2CK3 - chains F and G of the 9 polymer chains in the assembly; structure by X-ray diffraction, 1.95 A resolution.

# Chain F
Protein: ATP synthase subunit beta, mitochondrial
From: Bos taurus
Notes: EC 3.6.1.34, 3.6.3.14
UniProtKB: P00829 (ATPB_BOVIN); residues -3 to 478 here correspond to UniProt positions 47-528 (UniProt number = residue number + 50)
Chain sequence (482 residues; numbered -3 to 478; the number before each row is that of its first residue; numbers below 1 keep their minus sign (Ala-3 is residue -3)):
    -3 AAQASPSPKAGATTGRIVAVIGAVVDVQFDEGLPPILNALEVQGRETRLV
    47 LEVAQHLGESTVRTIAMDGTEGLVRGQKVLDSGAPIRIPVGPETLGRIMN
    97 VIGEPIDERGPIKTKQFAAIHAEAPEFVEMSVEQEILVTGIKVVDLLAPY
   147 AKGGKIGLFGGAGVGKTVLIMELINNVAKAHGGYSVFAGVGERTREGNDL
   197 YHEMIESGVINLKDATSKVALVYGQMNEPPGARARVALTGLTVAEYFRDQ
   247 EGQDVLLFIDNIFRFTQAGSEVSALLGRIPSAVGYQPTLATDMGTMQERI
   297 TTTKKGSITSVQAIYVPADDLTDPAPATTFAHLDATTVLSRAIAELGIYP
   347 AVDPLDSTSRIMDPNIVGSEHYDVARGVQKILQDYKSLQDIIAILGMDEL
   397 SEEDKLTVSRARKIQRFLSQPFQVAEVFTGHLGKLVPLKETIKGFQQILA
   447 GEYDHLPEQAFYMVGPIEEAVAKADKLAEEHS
Not modelled in the structure: -3 to 8, 475-478
Ion coordination: Mg2+: Thr163 (together with AMP-PNP)
Residues lining bound ligands:
  - AMP-PNP (ANP; phosphoaminophosphonic acid-adenylate ester), molecule 1: Gly157, Ala158, Gly159, Val160, Gly161, Lys162, Thr163, Val164, Glu188, Arg189, Tyr311, Tyr345, Pro346, Phe418, Ala421, Phe424, Thr425
  - AMP-PNP (ANP), molecule 2: Ser355, Met358, Tyr368
Swiss-Prot annotation at these positions:
  - binding site (ADP): Gly159, Val160, Gly161, Lys162, Thr163, Val164
  - binding site (ATP): Gly159, Gly161, Lys162, Thr163, Val164, Arg189
  - binding site (phosphate): Gly159, Val160, Gly161, Lys162, Thr163
  - binding site (Mg(2+)): Thr163, Glu188
  - modified residue: Lys74 (N6-acetyllysine), Lys111 (N6-acetyllysine), Lys148 (N6-acetyllysine), Lys209 (N6-acetyllysine), Lys214 (N6-acetyllysine), Thr262 (Phosphothreonine), Ser365 (Phosphoserine), Lys376 (N6-acetyllysine), Ser383 (Phosphoserine), Lys430 (N6-acetyllysine), Lys435 (N6-acetyllysine), Lys472 (N6-acetyllysine)
  - glycosylation: Ser56 (O-linked (GlcNAc) serine)

# Chain G
Protein: ATP synthase subunit gamma, mitochondrial
From: Bos taurus
Notes: EC 3.6.1.34
UniProtKB: P05631 (ATPG_BOVIN); residues 1-272 here correspond to UniProt positions 26-297 (UniProt number = residue number + 25)
Chain sequence (272 residues; numbered 1 to 272; the number before each row is that of its first residue):
     1 ATLKDITRRLKSIKNIQKITKSMKMVAAAKYARAERELKPARVYGVGSLA
    51 LYEKADIKTPEDKKKHLIIGVSSDRGLCGAIHSSVAKQMKSEAANLAAAG
   101 KEVKIIGVGDKIRSILHRTHSDQFLVTFKEVGRRPPTFGDASVIALELLN
   151 SGYEFDEGSIIFNRFRSVISYKTEEKPIFSLDTISSAESMSIYDDIDADV
   201 LRNYQEYSLANIIYYSLKESTTSEQSARMTAMDNASKNASEMIDKLTLTF
   251 NRTRQAVITKELIEIISGAAAL
Not modelled in the structure: 48-66, 87-104, 117-126, 149-158, 174-205, 272
Swiss-Prot annotation at these positions:
  - modified residue: Lys14 (N6-acetyllysine), Lys24 (N6-succinyllysine), Lys30 (N6-acetyllysine), Lys90 (N6-acetyllysine), Ser121 (Phosphoserine), Lys129 (N6-acetyllysine), Lys172 (N6-acetyllysine), Lys245 (N6-succinyllysine)

# How chain F and chain G interact
Pairs across the interface - 16 pairs, chain F then chain G:
  Pro276(F) with Ser267(G)
  Val279(F) with Lys260(G)
  Asp386(F) with Arg9(G), salt bridge
  Ala389(F) with Asn238(G), hydrogen bond (backbone-side chain); Met242(G), hydrophobic
  Ile390(F) with Ala235(G); Asn238(G), hydrogen bond (backbone-side chain); Ala239(G), hydrophobic; Met242(G), hydrophobic
  Leu391(F) with Leu77(G), hydrophobic; Ala235(G), hydrophobic
  Asp394(F) with Gly79(G); Ala80(G)
  Glu395(F) with Leu77(G), hydrogen bond (side chain-backbone); Cys78(G), hydrogen bond (side chain-backbone); Gly79(G), hydrogen bond (side chain-backbone)
Other interface residues (no listed pair), chain F (10 interface residues in all): Glu398, Lys401
Other interface residues (no listed pair), chain G (14 interface residues in all): Ile16, Gly76, Ser83

# In short
Chain F and chain G form an interface of 10 and 14 residues respectively; the contacts include 5 hydrogen
bonds and 1 salt bridge. Polar pairs include Asp386(F)-Arg9(G), Ala389(F)-Asn238(G) and Ile390(F)-Asn238(G).
Ligands of chain F: AMP-PNP.
Chain F is ATP synthase subunit beta, mitochondrial and chain G is ATP synthase subunit gamma, mitochondrial,
both from Bos taurus; the structure, Azide inhibited bovine F1-ATPase, was determined by X-ray diffraction.
